PDB entry 4ZO2 | X-ray diffraction, 1.09 A resolution | chains A and B

[Chain A (and B)]
Protein: Acylhomoserine lactonase
Organism: Chryseobacterium sp. StRB126
Notes: chain B of this document is another copy of the same molecule, construct and numbering; everything in this record applies to it too
Reference sequence: I7HB71 (I7HB71_9FLAO); numbering as in UniProt (aligned over 37-330)
Chain sequence (294 residues; numbered 37 to 330; the number before each row is that of its first residue):
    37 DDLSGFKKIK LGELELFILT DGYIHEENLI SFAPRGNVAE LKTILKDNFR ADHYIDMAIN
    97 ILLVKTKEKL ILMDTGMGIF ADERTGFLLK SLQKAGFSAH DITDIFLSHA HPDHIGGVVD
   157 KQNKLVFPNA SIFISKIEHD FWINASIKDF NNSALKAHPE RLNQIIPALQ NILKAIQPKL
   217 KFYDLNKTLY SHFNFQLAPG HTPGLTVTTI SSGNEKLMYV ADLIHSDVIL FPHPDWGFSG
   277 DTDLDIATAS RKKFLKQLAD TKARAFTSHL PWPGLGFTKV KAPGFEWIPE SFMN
Unresolved in the structure: 37 (chain B: fully traced)
Ion coordination: Zn2+ site 1: His-145, His-147, His-237, Asp-258; Zn2+ site 2: Asp-149, His-150, Asp-258, His-305
What the authors report for this chain:
  - Zn2+ coordination: Asp-149, Asp-258
  - catalytic residues: His-261 (proposed by the authors, not directly observed)

[Chain A / chain B interface]
Contacting residue pairs (33; chain A residue first):
  Thr-56(A) / Met-329(B)
  Tyr-59(A) / Met-329(B)  hydrophobic
  Asp-83(A) / Lys-315(B)  hydrogen bond (backbone-side chain)
  Asn-84(A) / Ile-324(B)
  Phe-85(A) / Phe-313(B)  hydrophobic
  Phe-85(A) / Thr-314(B)
  Phe-85(A) / Ile-324(B)  hydrophobic
  Arg-86(A) / Ser-327(B)  hydrogen bond
  Asp-92(A) / Met-329(B)
  Met-93(A) / Met-329(B)
  Ala-94(A) / Met-329(B)  hydrogen bond (backbone-side chain)
  Lys-298(A) / Phe-85(B)
  Pro-307(A) / Phe-328(B)
  Trp-308(A) / Phe-328(B)  hydrogen bond (backbone-backbone)
  Trp-308(A) / Met-329(B)
  Trp-308(A) / Asn-330(B)
  Phe-313(A) / Phe-85(B)  hydrophobic
  Thr-314(A) / Phe-85(B)
  Lys-315(A) / Asp-83(B)  hydrogen bond (side chain-backbone)
  Ile-324(A) / Asn-84(B)
  Ile-324(A) / Phe-85(B)  hydrophobic
  Ser-327(A) / Arg-86(B)  hydrogen bond
  Ser-327(A) / Pro-307(B)
  Phe-328(A) / Pro-307(B)
  Phe-328(A) / Trp-308(B)  hydrogen bond (backbone-backbone)
  Met-329(A) / Thr-56(B)
  Met-329(A) / Tyr-59(B)  hydrophobic
  Met-329(A) / Asp-92(B)
  Met-329(A) / Met-93(B)
  Met-329(A) / Ala-94(B)  hydrogen bond (side chain-backbone)
  Met-329(A) / Trp-308(B)
  Asn-330(A) / Leu-39(B)
  Asn-330(A) / Trp-308(B)
Interface residues without a listed pair, chain A (21 interface residues in all): Leu-39
Interface residues without a listed pair, chain B (21 interface residues in all): Lys-298

[In short]
Chain A and chain B each contribute 21 residues to their interface; the contacts include 8 hydrogen bonds.
Polar contacts include Asp-83(A)/Lys-315(B), Arg-86(A)/Ser-327(B) and Ala-94(A)/Met-329(B). The Zn2+ site 1 is
built by His-145(A), His-147(A), His-237(A) and Asp-258(A). From the paper: the catalytic residue His-261(A);
Zn2+ coordination by Asp-149(A) and Asp-258(A).
Both chains are Acylhomoserine lactonase (Chryseobacterium sp. StRB126). Entry 4ZO2 (AidC, a Dizinc
Quorum-Quenching Lactonase) was determined by X-ray diffraction together with 4ZO3 from the same study.
